PDB entry 8YDM | electron microscopy, 3.05 A resolution | chains B and E of the 18 polymer chains in the assembly

# Chain B (and E)
Molecule: Light-harvesting protein B-808/866 beta chain
From: Chloroflexus aurantiacus J-10-fl
Notes: chain E of this document is another copy of the same molecule, construct and numbering; everything in this record applies to it too
Reference sequence: P09927 (LHB_CHLAA); numbering as in UniProt (aligned over 1-53)
Sequence (53 residues; numbered 1 to 53; the number before each row is that of its first residue):
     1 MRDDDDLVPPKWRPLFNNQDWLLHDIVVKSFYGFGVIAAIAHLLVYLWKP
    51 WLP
Disordered / not traced: 1-9, 53 (chain E: 1-3)
Ion coordination: bacteriochlorophyll a Mg near His24 (its only coordinating residue here)
Residues lining bound ligands:
  - bacteriochlorophyll a (BCL), molecule 1: Arg13, Leu15, Phe16, Trp21, His24, Val27, Val28, Phe31, Tyr32
  - bacteriochlorophyll a (BCL), molecule 2: Phe34, Ile37, Ala38, Ala41, His42
  - bacteriochlorophyll a (BCL), molecule 3: Phe34, Ala38, His42, Val45, Tyr46
  - gamma-Carotene (U4Z), molecule 1: Leu23, Ile26, Val27, Ser30, Phe31, Phe34
  - gamma-Carotene (U4Z), molecule 2: Ile37, Ala41, Leu44, Val45, Leu47, Trp48
Swiss-Prot annotation at these positions:
  - binding site (a bacteriochlorophyll): His24, His42
  - modified residue: Met1 (N-formylmethionine)
From the paper describing this entry:
  - binding site for bacteriochlorophyll a: His24, His42

# How chain B and chain E interact
Residue-residue contacts (9; chain B residue first):
  Asn18(B) - Pro14(E)
  Gln19(B) - Pro14(E)
  Gln19(B) - Leu15(E)
  Leu22(B) - Lys11(E)
  Leu22(B) - Pro14(E)  hydrophobic
  Leu22(B) - Leu15(E)  hydrophobic
  Leu23(B) - Leu15(E)  hydrophobic
  Ile26(B) - Trp12(E)  hydrophobic
  Trp48(B) - Pro53(E)

# In short
6 residues of chain B and 5 residues of chain E are in contact. Bound to chain B: 3 copies of
bacteriochlorophyll a and gamma-Carotene. UniProt lists bacteriochlorophyll-binding residues His24(B) and
His42(B) on chain B. From the paper: a binding site for bacteriochlorophyll a at His24(B) and His42(B).
Chain B and chain E are both Light-harvesting protein B-808/866 beta chain (Chloroflexus aurantiacus J-10-fl);
the structure, Cryo-EM structure of CaRC-LH complex from Chloroflexus aurantiacus, was determined by electron
microscopy.
